Entry 6OPA (X-ray diffraction, 4.08 A resolution (low resolution: residue-level contacts below are approximate; hydrogen-bond / salt-bridge calls are withheld)); this record covers chains G and K of the 8 polymer chains in the assembly.

[Chain G]
Protein: Envelope glycoprotein gp160
Organism: Human immunodeficiency virus 1
UniProt: Q2N0S6 (Q2N0S6_9HIV1); the construct lacks a stretch of the UniProt sequence and is renumbered around it, so the offset changes along the chain: 31-134 = UniProt 30-133; 143-185 = UniProt 134-176; 189-309 = UniProt 188-308; 312-321 = UniProt 309-318; 2 more segments
Chain sequence (475 residues; numbered 31 to 507 plus 12 insertion-coded residues; 14 numbers in that range are skipped by the numbering (no residue carries them; nothing is unmodelled there); the number before each row is that of its first residue; a row labelled like 185A-185K holds insertion residues (185A, then the next letters in order)):
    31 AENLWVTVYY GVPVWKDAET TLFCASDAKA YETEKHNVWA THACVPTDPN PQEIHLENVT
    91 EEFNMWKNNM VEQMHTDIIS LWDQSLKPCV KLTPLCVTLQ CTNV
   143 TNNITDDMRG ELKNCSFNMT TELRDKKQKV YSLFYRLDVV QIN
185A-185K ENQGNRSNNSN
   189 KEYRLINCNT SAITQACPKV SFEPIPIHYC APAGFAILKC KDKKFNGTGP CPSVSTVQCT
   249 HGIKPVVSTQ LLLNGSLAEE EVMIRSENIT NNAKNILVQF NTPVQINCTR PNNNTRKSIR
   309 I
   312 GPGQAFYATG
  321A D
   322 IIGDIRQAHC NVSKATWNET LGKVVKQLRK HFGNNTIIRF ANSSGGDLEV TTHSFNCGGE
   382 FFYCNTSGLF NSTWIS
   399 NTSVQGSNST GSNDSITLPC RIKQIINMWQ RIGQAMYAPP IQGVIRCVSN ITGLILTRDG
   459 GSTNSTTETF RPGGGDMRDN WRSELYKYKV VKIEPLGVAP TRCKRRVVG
Not modelled in the structure: 31, 59-66, 143-152, 185A-185K, 354-358, 399-410, 507
Sequence notes: conflict Asn-332 (Thr330 in Q2N0S6), Cys-501 (Ala498 in Q2N0S6)
Disulfide bonds: Cys-54/Cys-74, Cys-119/Cys-205, Cys-126/Cys-196, Cys-131/Cys-157, Cys-218/Cys-247, Cys-228/Cys-239, Cys-296/Cys-331, Cys-378/Cys-445, Cys-385/Cys-418
Glycans and other covalent adducts: glycan linked to Asn-88, Asn-197, Asn-301, Asn-332; N-acetylglucosamine (NAG) linked to Asn-133, Asn-156, Asn-160, Asn-234, Asn-262, Asn-276, Asn-295, Asn-363, Asn-448
Reported in the primary citation:
  - post-translational modification sites: Asn-197, Asn-234, Asn-276

[Chain K]
Protein: Fab PGT128 heavy chain
Organism: Homo sapiens
Notes: antibody fragment or engineered binder
Chain sequence (239 residues; numbered 1 to 217 plus 22 insertion-coded residues; the number before each row is that of its first residue; a row labelled like 35A-35B holds insertion residues (35A, then the next letters in order)):
     1 EPQLQESGPT LVEASETLSL TCAVSGDSTA ACNSF
35A-35B WG
    36 WVRQPPGKGL EWVGSLS
52A-52F HCASYW
    53 NRGWTYHNPS LKSRLTLALD TPKNLVFLKL
82A-82C NSV
    83 TAADTATYYC ARFGGEVL
100A-100K RYTDWPKPAWV
   101 DLWGRGTLVT VSSASTKGPS VFPLAPSSKS TSGGTAALGC LVKDYFPEPV TVSWNSGALT
   161 SGVHTFPAVL QSSGLYSLSS VVTVPSSSLG TQTYICNVNH KPSNTKVDKR VEPKSCD
Not modelled in the structure: 1, 112-217
Disulfide bonds: Cys-22/Cys-92, Cys-32/Cys-52B

[Chain G / chain K interface]
Residue-residue contacts - 11 pairs, chain G then chain K:
  Val-134(G) / Arg-100A(K)
  Ile-323(G) / Leu-100(K)
  Gly-324(G) / Leu-100(K)
  Gly-324(G) / Arg-100A(K)
  Gly-324(G) / Tyr-100B(K)
  Asp-325(G) / Tyr-100B(K)
  Asp-325(G) / Thr-100C(K)
  Asp-325(G) / Asp-100D(K)
  Arg-327(G) / Asp-100D(K)
  Val-442(G) / Tyr-52E(K)
  Arg-444(G) / Tyr-52E(K)
Also at the interface, not in a pair above, chain G (11 interface residues in all): Thr-297, Asn-301, Ile-322, Ile-326
Also at the interface, not in a pair above, chain K (8 interface residues in all): Ala-52C, Trp-100E

[Overview]
The interface between chain G and chain K involves 11 residues on one side and 8 on the other.
N-acetylglucosamine is covalently linked to Asn-88(G), Asn-133(G), Asn-156(G), Asn-160(G), Asn-197(G) and
Asn-234(G) and 7 more. From the paper: modification sites Asn-197(G), Asn-234(G) and Asn-276(G).
Chain G is Envelope glycoprotein gp160 (Human immunodeficiency virus 1) and chain K is Fab PGT128 heavy chain
(Homo sapiens); the structure, Crystal structure of bovine Fab NC-Cow1 in complex with HIV-1 BG505 SOSIP.664,
and human Fabs 35022 ..., was determined by X-ray diffraction together with 6PW6 and 6OO0 from the same study.
